PDB entry 4ALJ | X-ray diffraction, 2.20 A resolution | chains A and B of the 4 polymer chains in the assembly

[Chain A (and B)]
Molecule: Enoyl-[acyl-carrier-protein] reductase [NADPH]
Organism: Staphylococcus aureus
Notes: EC 1.3.1.10; chain B of this document is another copy of the same molecule, construct and numbering; everything in this record applies to it too
Reference sequence: Q7A6D8 (Q7A5D8_STAAN); numbering as in UniProt (aligned over 1-256)
Amino-acid sequence (282 residues; row label = number of the first residue in the row; numbers below 1 keep their minus sign (Met-25 is residue -25)):
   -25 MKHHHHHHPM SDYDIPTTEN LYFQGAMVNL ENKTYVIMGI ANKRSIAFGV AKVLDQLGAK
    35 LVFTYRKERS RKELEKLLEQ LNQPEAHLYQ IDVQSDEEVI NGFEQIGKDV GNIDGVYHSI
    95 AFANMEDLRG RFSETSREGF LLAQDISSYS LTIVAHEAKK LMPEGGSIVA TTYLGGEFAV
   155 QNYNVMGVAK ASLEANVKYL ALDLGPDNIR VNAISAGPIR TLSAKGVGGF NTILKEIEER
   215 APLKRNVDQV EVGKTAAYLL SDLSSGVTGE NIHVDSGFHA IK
Disordered / not traced: -25 to 2 (chain B: -25 to 1)
Construct notes: expression tag (-25 to 0); engineered mutation Val2 (Leu in Q7A6D8)
Residues lining bound ligands:
  - 5-chloro-2-phenoxyphenol (CH8): Ala95, Phe96, Ala97, Leu102, Tyr147, Tyr157, Met160, Lys164, Pro192, Ser197, Ala198, Val201, Phe204
  - glutamic acid (GLU): Arg103, Gly202, Gly203, Phe204, Asn205, Thr206
  - NADP (NAP; NADP nicotinamide-adenine-dinucleotide phosphate): Gly13, Ile14, Ala15, Ser19, Ile20, Arg40, Lys41, Ser44, Ile65, Asp66, Val67, Gln68, Ser93, Ile94, Ala95, Phe96, Ile120, Thr145, Thr146, Tyr147, Tyr157, Lys164, Ala190, Gly191, Pro192, Ile193, Thr195, Leu196, Ser197, Ala198, Phe204
From the paper describing this entry:
  - binding site for 5-chloro-2-phenoxyphenol: Tyr157
  - conformationally variable residues (side-chain flip): Ala97, Leu102, Met160, Ser197, Ala198
  - binding site for NADP: Arg40, Lys41, Ser44
  - specificity-determining residues: Ser44
  - mutagenesis - R40Q/K41N: increased catalytic activity on NADH
  - mutagenesis - R40Q/K41N/S44L: decreased catalytic activity
  - specificity-determining residues: Ser197 (by similarity / conservation)

[Chain A / chain B interface]
Pairs across the interface (93; chain A residue first):
  Val67(A) - Arg111(B)  hydrogen bond (backbone-side chain)
  Gln68(A) - Arg111(B)
  Ser69(A) - Arg111(B)
  Asp70(A) - Arg111(B)  salt bridge
  Arg105(A) - Lys133(B)
  Arg105(A) - Asp177(B)  salt bridge
  Arg105(A) - Leu178(B)
  Arg105(A) - Asp181(B)  salt bridge
  Phe106(A) - Thr126(B)
  Phe106(A) - Asn170(B)
  Phe106(A) - Tyr173(B)  hydrophobic
  Phe106(A) - Leu174(B)  hydrophobic
  Phe106(A) - Asp177(B)  hydrogen bond (backbone-side chain)
  Ser107(A) - Thr126(B)
  Ser107(A) - His130(B)
  Ser107(A) - Leu174(B)
  Ser107(A) - Asp177(B)  hydrogen bond (backbone-side chain)
  Ser107(A) - Leu178(B)
  Glu108(A) - His130(B)
  Thr109(A) - Tyr123(B)  hydrogen bond (backbone-side chain)
  Ser110(A) - Tyr123(B)
  Arg111(A) - Val67(B)  hydrogen bond (side chain-backbone)
  Arg111(A) - Gln68(B)
  Arg111(A) - Ser69(B)
  Arg111(A) - Asp70(B)  salt bridge
  Arg111(A) - Asp119(B)  salt bridge
  Arg111(A) - Tyr123(B)  hydrogen bond (backbone-side chain)
  Phe114(A) - Gln118(B)
  Phe114(A) - Ser122(B)
  Phe114(A) - Tyr123(B)  hydrophobic
  Phe114(A) - Ser166(B)
  Phe114(A) - Asn170(B)
  Leu115(A) - Leu115(B)
  Leu115(A) - Gln118(B)
  Leu115(A) - Asp119(B)
  Gln118(A) - Phe114(B)
  Gln118(A) - Gln118(B)  hydrogen bond
  Gln118(A) - Ser166(B)
  Asp119(A) - Arg111(B)  salt bridge
  Asp119(A) - Leu115(B)
  Ser122(A) - Phe114(B)
  Tyr123(A) - Thr109(B)  hydrogen bond (side chain-backbone)
  Tyr123(A) - Ser110(B)
  Tyr123(A) - Arg111(B)  hydrogen bond (side chain-backbone)
  Tyr123(A) - Phe114(B)  hydrophobic
  Thr126(A) - Phe106(B)
  Thr126(A) - Ser107(B)
  His130(A) - Ser107(B)
  His130(A) - Glu108(B)
  Lys133(A) - Arg105(B)
  Gly149(A) - Tyr173(B)  hydrogen bond (backbone-side chain)
  Glu151(A) - Lys172(B)  hydrogen bond (backbone-side chain)
  Phe152(A) - Tyr173(B)  hydrogen bond (backbone-side chain)
  Ala153(A) - Lys172(B)
  Ala153(A) - Tyr173(B)
  Ala153(A) - Leu176(B)
  Val154(A) - Tyr173(B)  hydrogen bond (backbone-side chain)
  Gln155(A) - Leu176(B)
  Tyr157(A) - Tyr173(B)
  Asn158(A) - Tyr173(B)
  Gly161(A) - Tyr173(B)
  Val162(A) - Ser166(B)
  Val162(A) - Ala169(B)  hydrophobic
  Ala165(A) - Ala165(B)
  Ala165(A) - Ala169(B)  hydrophobic
  Ser166(A) - Phe114(B)
  Ser166(A) - Gln118(B)
  Ser166(A) - Val162(B)
  Ala169(A) - Ala165(B)  hydrophobic
  Asn170(A) - Phe106(B)
  Asn170(A) - Phe114(B)
  Asn170(A) - Val162(B)
  Lys172(A) - Glu151(B)  hydrogen bond (side chain-backbone)
  Lys172(A) - Ala153(B)
  Tyr173(A) - Phe106(B)  hydrophobic
  Tyr173(A) - Gly149(B)  hydrogen bond (side chain-backbone)
  Tyr173(A) - Phe152(B)  hydrogen bond (side chain-backbone)
  Tyr173(A) - Ala153(B)
  Tyr173(A) - Val154(B)  hydrogen bond (side chain-backbone)
  Tyr173(A) - Tyr157(B)
  Tyr173(A) - Asn158(B)
  Tyr173(A) - Gly161(B)
  Tyr173(A) - Val162(B)  hydrophobic
  Leu174(A) - Phe106(B)  hydrophobic
  Leu174(A) - Ser107(B)
  Leu176(A) - Ala153(B)
  Leu176(A) - Gln155(B)
  Asp177(A) - Arg105(B)  salt bridge
  Asp177(A) - Phe106(B)
  Asp177(A) - Ser107(B)  hydrogen bond
  Leu178(A) - Arg105(B)
  Leu178(A) - Ser107(B)
  Asp181(A) - Arg105(B)  salt bridge
Also at the interface, not in a pair above, chain A (43 interface residues in all): Ile127, Gly150
Also at the interface, not in a pair above, chain B (43 interface residues in all): Ile127, Gly150

[In short]
The chain A/chain B interface involves 43 residues from each chain, with 18 hydrogen bonds and 8 salt bridges.
Among the polar pairs are Asp70(A)-Arg111(B), Arg105(A)-Asp177(B) and Arg105(A)-Asp181(B). The paper reports a
binding site for NADP at Arg40(A), Lys41(A) and Ser44(A); R40Q/K41N of chain A increase catalytic activity on
NADH.
Chain A and chain B are both Enoyl-[acyl-carrier-protein] reductase [NADPH] (Staphylococcus aureus); the
structure, Crystal structure of S. aureus FabI in complex with NADP and 5-chloro- 2-phenoxyphenol, was
determined by X-ray diffraction together with 4ALI, 4ALK, 4ALL, 4ALM and 4ALN from the same study.
